3WOD - chains C and F of the 8 polymer chains in the assembly; structure by X-ray diffraction, 3.60 A resolution.

== Chain C ==
Protein: DNA-directed RNA polymerase subunit beta
From: Thermus thermophilus
Notes: EC 2.7.7.6
UniProt: Q8RQE9 (RPOB_THET8); residues 1-1119 here = UniProt positions 1-1119
Amino-acid sequence (1119 residues; row label = number of the first residue in the row):
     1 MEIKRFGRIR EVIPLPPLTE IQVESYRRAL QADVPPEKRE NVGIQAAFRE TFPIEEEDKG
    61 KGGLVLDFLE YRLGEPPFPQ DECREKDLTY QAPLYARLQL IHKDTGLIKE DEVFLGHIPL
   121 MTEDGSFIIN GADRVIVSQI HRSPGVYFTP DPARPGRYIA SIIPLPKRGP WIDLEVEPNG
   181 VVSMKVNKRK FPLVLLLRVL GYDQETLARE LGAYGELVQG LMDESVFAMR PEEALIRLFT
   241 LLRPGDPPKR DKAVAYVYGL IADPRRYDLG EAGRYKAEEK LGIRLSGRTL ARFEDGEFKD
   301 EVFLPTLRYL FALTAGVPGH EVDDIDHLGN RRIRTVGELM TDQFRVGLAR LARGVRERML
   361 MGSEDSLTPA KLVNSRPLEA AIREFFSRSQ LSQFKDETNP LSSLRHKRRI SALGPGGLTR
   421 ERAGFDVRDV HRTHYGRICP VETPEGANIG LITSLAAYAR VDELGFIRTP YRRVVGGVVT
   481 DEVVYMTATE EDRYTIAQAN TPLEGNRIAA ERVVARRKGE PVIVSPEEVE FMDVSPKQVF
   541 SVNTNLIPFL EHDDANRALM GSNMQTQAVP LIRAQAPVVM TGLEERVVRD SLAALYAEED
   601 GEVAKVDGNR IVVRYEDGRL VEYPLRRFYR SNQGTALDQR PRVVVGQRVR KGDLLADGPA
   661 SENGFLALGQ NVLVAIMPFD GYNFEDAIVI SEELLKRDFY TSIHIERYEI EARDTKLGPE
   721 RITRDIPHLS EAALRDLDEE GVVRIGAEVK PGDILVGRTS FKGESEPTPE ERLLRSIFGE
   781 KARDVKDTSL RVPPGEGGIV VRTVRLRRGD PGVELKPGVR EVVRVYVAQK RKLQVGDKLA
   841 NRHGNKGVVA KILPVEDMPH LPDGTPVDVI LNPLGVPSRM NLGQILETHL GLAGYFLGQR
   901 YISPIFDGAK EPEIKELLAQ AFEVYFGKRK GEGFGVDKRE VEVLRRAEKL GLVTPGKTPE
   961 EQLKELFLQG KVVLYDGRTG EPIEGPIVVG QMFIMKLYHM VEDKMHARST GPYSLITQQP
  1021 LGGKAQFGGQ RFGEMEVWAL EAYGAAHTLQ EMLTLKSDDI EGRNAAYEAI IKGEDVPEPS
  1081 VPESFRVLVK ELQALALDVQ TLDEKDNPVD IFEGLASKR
Not modelled in the structure: 1119

== Chain F ==
Protein: RNA polymerase sigma factor
From: Thermus thermophilus
UniProt: Q5SKW1 (Q5SKW1_THET8); residues 1-423 here = UniProt positions 1-423
Amino-acid sequence (423 residues; row label = number of the first residue in the row):
     1 MKKSKRKNAQ AQEAQETEVL VQEEAEELPE FPEGEPDPDL EDPDLTLEDD LLDLPEEGEG
    61 LDLEEEEEDL PIPKISTSDP VRQYLHEIGQ VPLLTLEEEV ELARKVEEGM EAIKKLSEIT
   121 GLDPDLIREV VRAKILGSAR VRHIPGLKET LDPKTVEEID QKLKSLPKEH KRYLHIAREG
   181 EAARQHLIEA NLRLVVSIAK KYTGRGLSFL DLIQEGNQGL IRAVEKFEYK RRFKFSTYAT
   241 WWIRQAINRA IADQARTIRI PVHMVETINK LSRTARQLQQ ELGREPTYEE IAEAMGPGWD
   301 AKRVEETLKI AQEPVSLETP IGDEKDSFYG DFIPDEHLPS PVDAATQSLL SEELEKALSK
   361 LSEREAMVLK LRKGLIDGRE HTLEEVGAFF GVTRERIRQI ENKALRKLKY HESRTRKLRD
   421 FLD
Not modelled in the structure: 1-73, 256-311, 379-383, 413-423

== Interface between chain C and chain F ==
Contacting residue pairs (23):
  E764(C) - D343(F)
  T768(C) - K373(F)
  P769(C) - G374(F)
  E770(C) - Q347(F)
  E770(C) - L350(F)
  E770(C) - S351(F)  hydrogen bond
  E770(C) - L354(F)
  L773(C) - L369(F)
  L774(C) - L354(F)  hydrophobic
  Y1013(C) - P334(F)
  Y1013(C) - D335(F)  hydrogen bond (backbone-side chain)
  S1014(C) - G330(F)  hydrogen bond (side chain-backbone)
  S1014(C) - D331(F)  hydrogen bond (side chain-backbone)
  S1014(C) - I333(F)
  S1014(C) - D335(F)
  L1015(C) - G330(F)
  L1015(C) - I333(F)  hydrogen bond (backbone-backbone)
  L1015(C) - P334(F)
  L1015(C) - D335(F)
  I1016(C) - L317(F)  hydrophobic
  I1016(C) - G330(F)
  I1016(C) - D331(F)
  Q1018(C) - D335(F)
Interface residues without a listed pair, chain C (17 interface residues in all): R772, S776, I777, P1012, L1021, K1024
Interface residues without a listed pair, chain F (19 interface residues in all): F332, E336, S340, L405, K409

== Overview ==
17 residues of chain C face 19 of chain F across their interface, with 5 hydrogen bonds. Polar pairs include
E770(C)-S351(F), Y1013(C)-D335(F) and S1014(C)-G330(F).
Here chain C is DNA-directed RNA polymerase subunit beta and chain F is RNA polymerase sigma factor, both from
Thermus thermophilus. Entry 3WOD (RNA polymerase-gp39 complex) was determined by X-ray diffraction, deposited
together with 3WOE.
